Entry 1NF6 (X-ray diffraction, 2.35 A resolution); this record covers chains B and N of the 8 polymer chains in the assembly.

[Chain B (and N)]
Name: bacterioferritin
From: Desulfovibrio desulfuricans
Notes: chain N of this document is another copy of the same molecule, construct and numbering; everything in this record applies to it too
UniProt: Q93PP9 (BFR_DESDE); residues 1-179 here = UniProt positions 1-179
Amino-acid sequence (179 residues; each row starts with the number of its first residue):
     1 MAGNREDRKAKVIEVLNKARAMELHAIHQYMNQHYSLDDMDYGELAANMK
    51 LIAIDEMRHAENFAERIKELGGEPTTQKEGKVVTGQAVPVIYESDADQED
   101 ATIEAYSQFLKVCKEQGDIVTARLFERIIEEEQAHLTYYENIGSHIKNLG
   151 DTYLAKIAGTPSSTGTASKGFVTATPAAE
Not modelled in the structure: 1-2, 173-179
Curated features (UniProtKB/Swiss-Prot):
  - binding site (Fe cation): E23, E56, H59, E99, E132, H135
  - binding site (Fe-coproporphyrin III): M57
Metal / ion sites: Fe ion: E56, E99, E132, H135; fe-coproporphyrin iii Fe: M57 (shared with 1 residue of chain A)
Residues lining bound ligands: fe-coproporphyrin iii (FEC; 1,3,5,8-tetramethyl-porphine-2,4,6,7-tetrapropionic acid ferrous complex): R20, L24, I27, H28, M31, Y35, K50, I54, M57, R58, A60, E61, T164, A167, S168, K169

[Interface between chain B and chain N]
Residue-residue contacts - 12 pairs, chain B then chain N:
  R5(B) - D100(N)  salt bridge
  R5(B) - E104(N)  salt bridge
  R8(B) - E104(N)  salt bridge
  R66(B) - Q133(N)
  E69(B) - Q133(N)
  K114(B) - K114(N)
  I119(B) - S107(N)
  I119(B) - E126(N)
  V120(B) - I129(N)  hydrophobic
  R123(B) - R123(N)
  R123(B) - E126(N)  salt bridge
  R123(B) - E130(N)  salt bridge
Also at the interface, not in a pair above, chain B (11 interface residues in all): G117, E126, R127
Also at the interface, not in a pair above, chain N (11 interface residues in all): L110, T137

[In short]
Chain B and chain N each contribute 11 residues to their interface; the contacts include 5 salt bridges. Polar
pairs include R5(B)-D100(N), R5(B)-E104(N) and R8(B)-E104(N). Bound to chain B: fe-coproporphyrin iii. From
UniProt: 6 Fe cation-binding residues and Fe-coproporphyrin III-binding residue M57(B) on chain B.
Chain B and chain N are both bacterioferritin (Desulfovibrio desulfuricans); the structure, X-ray structure of
the Desulfovibrio desulfuricans bacterioferritin: the diiron site in different catalytic states ("cycled"
structure ..., was determined by X-ray diffraction (same publication as 1NF4 and 1NFV).
